PDB entry 8FNC | electron microscopy, 3.30 A resolution | chains 6 and 10 of the 8 polymer chains in the assembly

== Chain 6 ==
Protein: RAP domain-containing protein
Organism: Trypanosoma brucei
Reference sequence: Q57ZX7 (Q57ZX7_TRYB2); residue numbers follow UniProt; this construct covers 1-516
Amino-acid sequence (516 residues; each row starts with the number of its first residue):
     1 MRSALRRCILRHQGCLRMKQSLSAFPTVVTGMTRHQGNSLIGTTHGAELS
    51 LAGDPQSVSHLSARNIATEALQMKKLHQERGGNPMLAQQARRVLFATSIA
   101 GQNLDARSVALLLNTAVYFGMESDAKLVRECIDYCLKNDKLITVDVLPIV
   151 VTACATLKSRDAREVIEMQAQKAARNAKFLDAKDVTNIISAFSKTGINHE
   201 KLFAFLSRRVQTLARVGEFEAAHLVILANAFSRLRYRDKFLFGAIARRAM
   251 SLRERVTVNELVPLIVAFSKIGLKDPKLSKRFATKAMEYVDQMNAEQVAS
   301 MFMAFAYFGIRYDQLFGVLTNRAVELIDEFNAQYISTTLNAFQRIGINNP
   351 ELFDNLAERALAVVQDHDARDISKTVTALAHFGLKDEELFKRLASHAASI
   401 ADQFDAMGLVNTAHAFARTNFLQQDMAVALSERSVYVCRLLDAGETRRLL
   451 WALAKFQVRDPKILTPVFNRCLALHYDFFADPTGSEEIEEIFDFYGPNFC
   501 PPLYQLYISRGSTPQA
Not modelled in the structure: 1-57, 510-516

== Chain 10 ==
Protein: RAP domain-containing protein
Organism: Trypanosoma brucei
Reference sequence: Q57VS6 (Q57VS6_TRYB2); residue numbers follow UniProt; this construct covers 1-543
Amino-acid sequence (543 residues; row label = number of the first residue in the row):
     1 MRRRVVLCCQDVGSLLSSKHSVHSGIGYHERVFSRNLLYRRYPVVTVLPK
    51 AGFTVLDTKRWIASSGPPVTGSPLSPVTNPSLNVGTGGGEAVAMEGPLPV
   101 SYSPGSGVNGSLPVTSTAITAHCDVLSECVAKADELAVQLKAQNALSASA
   151 EILTQEGMEEFVEELKTSATNEMTALVKQMQTTPLLQRAGMHELRRTLYY
   201 TTSLKERDWLEEKQYTAAMRMLTVEVLRRDGDGVLSADDVLYVTTHVVTA
   251 NFYNRHLWNRMEKSLLKFSNYENIDMSSVKAFSTRLFKTRRGCAKETLDI
   301 RRKVLLAMSRRVGVLANDFDLPSLLGVLQCYTVHDLTPFHLEPLAIRATN
   351 HVGDFTPHECATLAHVLRKWRTMRLEVCERLVERICTSDQLTHHMANAAM
   401 IAIRTCFNQVSDGGRNAMNAEPTRQKLRAMGEQIGCRLDEVEYPALPVIL
   451 SILDVVVTLKIYVPKKCLQVIFSQANDMVAIVMEQKDDLVDPKTGKRVRP
   501 ITAEEGRQLQALLSHYGNDLAPELSQRMKEAFREGVLPDEASL
Not modelled in the structure: 1-96, 107-113, 142-153, 489-499, 543

== Interface between chain 6 and chain 10 ==
Pairs across the interface - 52 pairs, chain 6 then chain 10:
  Lys158(6) - Arg255(10)  hydrogen bond (backbone-side chain)
  Lys158(6) - Asn259(10)
  Lys158(6) - Glu262(10)
  Ser159(6) - Tyr253(10)
  Arg160(6) - Tyr253(10)  hydrogen bond (backbone-side chain)
  Arg160(6) - Glu296(10)  salt bridge
  Arg163(6) - Asn259(10)  hydrogen bond
  Arg163(6) - Glu262(10)  salt bridge
  Arg163(6) - Glu296(10)
  Glu164(6) - Glu296(10)
  Glu167(6) - Lys295(10)
  Glu167(6) - Leu298(10)
  Glu167(6) - Asp299(10)
  Glu167(6) - Arg302(10)  salt bridge
  Met168(6) - Lys295(10)
  Gln171(6) - Lys295(10)
  Gln171(6) - Leu298(10)
  Gly196(6) - Asp299(10)
  Gly196(6) - Lys303(10)  hydrogen bond (backbone-side chain)
  Ile197(6) - Asp299(10)
  Asn198(6) - Asp299(10)  hydrogen bond
  Asn198(6) - Arg302(10)
  Asn198(6) - Lys303(10)
  Asn198(6) - Leu306(10)
  Asn198(6) - Leu336(10)
  His199(6) - Arg302(10)
  His199(6) - Asp335(10)  salt bridge
  Glu200(6) - Asp335(10)  hydrogen bond (backbone-backbone)
  Glu200(6) - Leu336(10)
  Glu200(6) - Thr337(10)  hydrogen bond (side chain-backbone)
  Glu200(6) - Pro338(10)
  Lys201(6) - Asp335(10)
  Cys438(6) - Asp232(10)
  Arg439(6) - Asp230(10)
  Arg439(6) - Arg260(10)
  Asp442(6) - Lys267(10)
  Asp442(6) - Ser269(10)  hydrogen bond
  Asp442(6) - Asn270(10)
  Glu445(6) - Lys267(10)  salt bridge
  Thr465(6) - Leu98(10)
  Thr465(6) - Pro99(10)
  Phe468(6) - Leu98(10)  hydrophobic
  Asn469(6) - Val100(10)
  Asn469(6) - Ser101(10)  hydrogen bond (side chain-backbone)
  Asn469(6) - Val234(10)
  Arg470(6) - Gly233(10)  hydrogen bond (side chain-backbone)
  Arg470(6) - Leu235(10)  hydrogen bond (side chain-backbone)
  Leu472(6) - Tyr102(10)
  Ala473(6) - Ser236(10)
  Tyr476(6) - Asn273(10)
  Asp477(6) - Asn273(10)
  Cys500(6) - Val100(10)  hydrophobic
Other interface residues (no listed pair), chain 6 (36 interface residues in all): Ser123, Leu441, Pro461, Leu464, Pro466, Leu474, Asn498, Phe499, Pro501
Other interface residues (no listed pair), chain 10 (34 interface residues in all): Pro97, Gly231, Trp258

== In short ==
36 residues of chain 6 face 34 of chain 10 across their interface; the contacts include 11 hydrogen bonds and
5 salt bridges. Polar pairs include Arg160(6)-Glu296(10), Arg163(6)-Glu262(10) and Glu167(6)-Arg302(10).
Here chain 6 is RAP domain-containing protein and chain 10 is RAP domain-containing protein, both from
Trypanosoma brucei. Entry 8FNC (Cryo-EM structure of RNase-treated RESC-C in trypanosomal RNA editing) was
determined by electron microscopy, deposited together with 8FN4, 8FN6, 8FNF, 8FNI and 8FNK.
